PDB entry 2QRE | X-ray diffraction, 3.01 A resolution | chains B and G of the 3 polymer chains in the assembly

Chain B:
Name: SPCC1919.03c protein
Organism: Schizosaccharomyces pombe
Notes: fragment: C-terminal residues:203-298
UniProt: P78789 (P78789_SCHPO); residues 203-298 here = UniProt positions 203-298
Sequence (97 residues; row label = number of the first residue in the row):
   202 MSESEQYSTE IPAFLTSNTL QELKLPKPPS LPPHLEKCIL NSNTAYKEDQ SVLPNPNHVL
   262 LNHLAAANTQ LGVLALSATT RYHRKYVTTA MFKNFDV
Disordered / not traced: 202-206, 219-220, 246-249, 298
Differences from the reference sequence: expression tag (202)
UniProt features mapped onto this chain:
  - binding site (ADP): D250 to S252

Chain G:
Name: Protein C1556.08c
Organism: Schizosaccharomyces pombe
UniProt: Q10343 (YL28_SCHPO); residue numbers follow UniProt; this construct covers 3-334
Sequence (334 residues; numbered 1 to 334; the number before each row is that of its first residue):
     1 AMDVQETQKG ALKEIQAFIR SRTSYDVLPT SFRLIVFDVT LFVKTSLSLL TLNNIVSAPL
    61 WDSEANKFAG LLTMADFVNV IKYYYQSSSF PEAIAEIDKF RLLGLREVER KIGAIPPETI
   121 YVHPMHSLMD ACLAMSKSRA RRIPLIDVDG ETGSEMIVSV LTQYRILKFI SMNCKETAML
   181 RVPLNQMTIG TWSNLATASM ETKVYDVIKM LAEKNISAVP IVNSEGTLLN VYESVDVMHL
   241 IQDGDYSNLD LSVGEALLKR PANFDGVHTC RATDRLDGIF DAIKHSRVHR LFVVDENLKL
   301 EGILSLADIL NYIIYDKTTT PGVPEQTDNF ESAV
Disordered / not traced: 1, 317-334
Differences from the reference sequence: expression tag (1-2)
Residues lining bound ligands: aminoimidazole 4-carboxamide ribonucleotide (AMZ): R139, R141, G190, T191, N194, L195, A196, K214, N215, I216, S217, A218, P220, I303, S305, A307, D308

Interface between chain B and chain G:
Pairs across the interface (59; chain B residue first):
  D250(B) with P29(G); R165(G), salt bridge
  Q251(B) with R33(G), hydrogen bond; N53(G); N54(G)
  S252(B) with F32(G); R33(G), hydrogen bond (backbone-backbone)
  V253(B) with P29(G), hydrophobic; S31(G)
  L254(B) with S31(G), hydrogen bond (backbone-backbone); F32(G); R33(G)
  P255(B) with S31(G), hydrogen bond (backbone-side chain)
  N256(B) with S31(G)
  P257(B) with S31(G)
  L272(B) with S48(G)
  V274(B) with L41(G), hydrophobic; T45(G)
  Y283(B) with Y25(G), hydrophobic; P124(G); M125(G); D147(G), hydrogen bond; M156(G), hydrophobic; V158(G), hydrophobic
  H284(B) with Y25(G); M125(G), hydrogen bond
  R285(B) with Y25(G), hydrogen bond (backbone-side chain)
  K286(B) with Y25(G), hydrogen bond (side chain-backbone); D26(G), hydrogen bond (side chain-backbone); V27(G); L28(G), hydrogen bond (side chain-backbone); P29(G); T30(G)
  Y287(B) with T30(G), hydrogen bond (backbone-backbone); S31(G); F32(G), hydrogen bond (backbone-backbone)
  V288(B) with F32(G), hydrophobic; V158(G)
  T289(B) with F32(G), hydrogen bond (backbone-backbone); R33(G); L34(G), hydrogen bond (backbone-backbone)
  T290(B) with L34(G)
  A291(B) with L34(G), hydrogen bond (backbone-backbone); I35(G); V36(G), hydrogen bond (backbone-backbone)
  M292(B) with V36(G), hydrophobic; W61(G)
  F293(B) with I35(G), hydrophobic; V36(G), hydrogen bond (backbone-backbone); D38(G), hydrogen bond (backbone-backbone); L41(G); L49(G), hydrophobic; N53(G)
  K294(B) with D38(G); S63(G), hydrogen bond
  N295(B) with D38(G); T40(G), hydrogen bond (side chain-backbone); L41(G); R101(G)
Interface residues without a listed pair, chain B (26 interface residues in all): L241, T270, R282
Interface residues without a listed pair, chain G (33 interface residues in all): F37, L52, I55, H123

In short:
The interface between chain B and chain G involves 26 residues on one side and 33 on the other, with 20
hydrogen bonds and 1 salt bridge. Among the polar pairs are D250(B)-R165(G), Q251(B)-R33(G) and
P255(B)-S31(G). Bound to chain G: aminoimidazole 4-carboxamide ribonucleotide.
Chain B is SPCC1919.03c protein and chain G is Protein C1556.08c, both from Schizosaccharomyces pombe; the
structure, Crystal structure of the adenylate sensor from AMP-activated protein kinase in complex with
5-aminoimidazole-4-carboxamide 1-beta-D-ribofuranotide (ZMP), was determined by X-ray diffraction together
with 2QR1, 2QRC and 2QRD from the same study.
